8B0A - chains H and J of the 11 polymer chains in the assembly; structure by electron microscopy, 3.00 A resolution.

# Chain H
Protein: Histone H2B 1.1
Source organism: Xenopus laevis
UniProtKB: P02281 (H2B11_XENLA); residues 1-122 here correspond to UniProt positions 5-126 (UniProt number = residue number + 4)
Amino-acid sequence (123 residues; numbered 0 to 122; the number before each row is that of its first residue; numbering starts at 0):
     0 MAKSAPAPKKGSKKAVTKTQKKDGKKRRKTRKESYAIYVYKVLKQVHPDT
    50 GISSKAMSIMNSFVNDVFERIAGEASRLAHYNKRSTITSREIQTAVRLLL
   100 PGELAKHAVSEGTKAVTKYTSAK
Not modelled in the structure: 0-27, 122
Sequence notes: initiating methionine (0); conflict Thr29 (Ser33 in P02281)

# Chain J
Molecule: DNA (149-MER) Widom 601 sequence
Sequence (160 nucleotides; numbered -76 to 83; the number before each row is that of its first residue; numbers below 1 keep their minus sign (DG-76 is residue -76)):
   -76 GCCTATCGATGTATATATCTGACACGTGCCTGGAGACTAGGGAGTAATCC
   -26 CCTTGGCGGTTAAAACGCGGGGGACAGCGCGTACGTGCGTTTAAGCGGTG
    24 CTAGAGCTGTCTACGACCAATTGAGCGGCCTCGGCACCGGGATTCTGATG
    74 GTCACCTAGA
Not modelled in the structure: 73-83

# How chain H and chain J interact
Residue-residue contacts (13):
  Thr29(H) with DC30(J), hydrogen bond to the phosphate
  Arg30(H) with DG-45(J), salt bridge to the phosphate
  Tyr39(H) with DA-53(J), hydrogen bond to the phosphate
  Gly50(H) with DA-53(J), phosphate contact
  Ile51(H) with DA-53(J), hydrogen bond to the phosphate
  Ser52(H) with DC-54(J), phosphate contact
  Ser53(H) with DC-54(J), hydrogen bond to the phosphate
  Arg83(H) with DA-34(J), phosphate contact; DG-33(J), salt bridge to the phosphate
  Ser84(H) with DG-35(J), phosphate contact; DA-34(J), hydrogen bond to the phosphate
  Thr85(H) with DG-35(J), phosphate contact; DA-34(J), hydrogen bond to the phosphate
Also at the interface, not in a pair above, chain H (11 interface residues in all): Lys82

# In short
11 residues of chain H and 7 residues of chain J are in contact, with 6 hydrogen bonds and 2 salt bridges.
Polar contacts include Thr29(H)-DC30(J), Tyr39(H)-DA-53(J) and Ile51(H)-DA-53(J).
Chain H is Histone H2B 1.1 (Xenopus laevis) and chain J is DNA (149-MER) Widom 601 sequence; the structure,
Cryo-EM structure of ALC1 bound to an asymmetric, site-specifically PARylated nucleosome, was determined by
electron microscopy.
